PDB entry 4WWC | X-ray diffraction, 2.90 A resolution | chains A and F of the 4 polymer chains in the assembly

# Chain A
Protein: HTH-type transcriptional repressor YvoA
From: Bacillus subtilis
UniProt: O34817 (YVOA_BACSU); residue numbers follow UniProt; this construct covers 1-243
Sequence (246 residues; row label = number of the first residue in the row; numbers below 1 keep their minus sign (Gly-2 is residue -2)):
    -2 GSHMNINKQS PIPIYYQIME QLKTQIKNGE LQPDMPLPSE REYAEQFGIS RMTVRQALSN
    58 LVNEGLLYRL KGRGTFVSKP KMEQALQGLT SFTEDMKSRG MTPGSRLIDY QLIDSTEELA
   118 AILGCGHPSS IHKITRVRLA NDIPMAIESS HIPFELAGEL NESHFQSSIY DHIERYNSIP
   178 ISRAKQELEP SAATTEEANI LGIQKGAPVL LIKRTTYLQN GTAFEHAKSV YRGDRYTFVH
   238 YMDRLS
Not modelled in the structure: -2 to -1, 80-83, 125, 153-177, 243
Sequence notes: expression tag (-2 to 0)
Swiss-Prot annotation at these positions:
  - DNA-binding region: Glu37 to Ser56 (H-T-H motif)
  - binding site (alpha-D-glucosamine 6-phosphate): Phe89, Thr90, Arg133 to Arg135, Glu145, Ser165 to Tyr167, Glu222, Tyr228
  - binding site (N-acetyl-D-glucosamine 6-phosphate): Phe89, Thr90, Arg133 to Arg135, Glu145, Ser165 to Tyr167, Glu222, Tyr228
What the authors report for this chain:
  - conformationally variable residues (order/disorder transition): Met79 to Leu83
  - binding site for the 19-nt DNA strand (chain F): Arg38, Arg48

# Chain F
Molecule: 19-nt DNA strand
Sequence (19 nucleotides; numbered 1 to 19; the number before each row is that of its first residue):
     1 CAGTGGTCTA GACCACTGG

# Chain A / chain F interface
Pairs across the interface (20; chain A residue first):
  Ser36(A) with DT4(F), hydrogen bond to the phosphate; DG5(F), hydrogen bond to the phosphate
  Glu37(A) with DG5(F), hydrogen bond to the phosphate
  Arg38(A) with DT4(F), base contact; DG5(F), hydrogen bond to the base
  Arg48(A) with DG5(F), hydrogen bond to the base; DG6(F), hydrogen bond to the base; DT7(F), hydrogen bond to the base
  Met49(A) with DC8(F), base contact
  Arg52(A) with DG5(F), sugar contact; DG6(F), salt bridge to the phosphate; DT7(F), base contact
  Arg66(A) with DG5(F), phosphate contact; DG6(F), salt bridge to the phosphate
  Gly69(A) with DG3(F), hydrogen bond to the base; DT4(F), base contact
  Arg70(A) with DT4(F), sugar contact
  Gly71(A) with DT4(F), phosphate contact; DG5(F), sugar contact
  Thr72(A) with DG5(F), hydrogen bond to the phosphate
Other interface residues (no listed pair), chain A (13 interface residues in all): Leu67, Lys68

# Summary
13 residues of chain A face 6 of chain F across their interface, with 9 hydrogen bonds and 2 salt bridges.
Among the polar pairs are Arg38(A)-DG5(F), Arg48(A)-DG5(F) and Arg48(A)-DG6(F). From the paper: a binding site
for the 19-nt DNA strand (chain F) at Arg38(A) and Arg48(A); conformational variability at Met79(A).
Here chain A is HTH-type transcriptional repressor YvoA (Bacillus subtilis) and chain F is a 19-nt DNA strand.
Entry 4WWC (Crystal structure of full length YvoA in complex with palindromic operator DNA) was determined by
X-ray diffraction, deposited together with 4U0V, 4U0W and 4U0Y.
